4V0T - chain A; structure by X-ray diffraction, 2.05 A resolution.

[Chain A]
Protein: UL26
Source organism: Suid herpesvirus 1
Notes: EC 3.4.21.97
UniProt: Q83417 (Q83417_9ALPH); residues 1-224 here = UniProt positions 1-224
Sequence (244 residues; each row starts with the number of its first residue; numbers below 1 keep their minus sign (Met-19 is residue -19)):
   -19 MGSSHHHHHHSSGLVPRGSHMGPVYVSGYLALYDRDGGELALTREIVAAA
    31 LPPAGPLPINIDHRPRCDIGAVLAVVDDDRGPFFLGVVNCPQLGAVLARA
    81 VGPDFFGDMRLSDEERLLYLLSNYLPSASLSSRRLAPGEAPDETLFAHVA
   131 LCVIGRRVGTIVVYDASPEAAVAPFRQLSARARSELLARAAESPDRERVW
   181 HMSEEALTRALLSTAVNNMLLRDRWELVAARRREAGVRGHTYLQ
Not modelled in the structure: -19 to 0, 16-19
Differences from the reference sequence: expression tag (-19 to 0)
From the paper describing this entry:
  - conformationally variable residues (loop rearrangement, order/disorder transition, side-chain flip): Asp16 to Glu19, Tyr104, Val133 to Val142, Trp205
  - contacts within the chain: Val138-Leu207 (hydrophobic contact), Val138-Val208 (hydrophobic contact)
  - catalytic residues: Ser109

[Overview]
From the paper: the catalytic residue Ser109; conformational variability at Asp16, Tyr104 and Val133 among
others.
Chain A is UL26 (Suid herpesvirus 1); the structure, Monomeric pseudorabies virus protease pUL26N at 2.1 A
resolution, was determined by X-ray diffraction, deposited together with 4V08 and 4CX8.
